1U1G - chains A and C of the 6 polymer chains in the assembly; structure by X-ray diffraction, 1.95 A resolution.

== Chain A (and C) ==
Name: Uridine phosphorylase
From: Escherichia coli
Notes: EC 2.4.2.3; chain C of this document is another copy of the same molecule, construct and numbering; everything in this record applies to it too
Reference sequence: P12758 (UDP_ECOLI); residues 2-253 here correspond to UniProt positions 1-252 (UniProt number = residue number - 1)
Chain sequence (256 residues; numbered -2 to 253; the number before each row is that of its first residue; numbers below 1 keep their minus sign (Gly-2 is residue -2)):
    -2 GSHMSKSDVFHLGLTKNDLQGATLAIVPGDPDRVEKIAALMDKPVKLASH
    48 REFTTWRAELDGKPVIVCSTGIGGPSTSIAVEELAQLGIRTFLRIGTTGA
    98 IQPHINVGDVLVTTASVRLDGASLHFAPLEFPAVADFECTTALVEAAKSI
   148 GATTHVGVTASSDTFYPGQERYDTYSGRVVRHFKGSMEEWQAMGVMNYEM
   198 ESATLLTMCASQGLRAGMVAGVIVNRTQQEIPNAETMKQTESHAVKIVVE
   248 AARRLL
Not modelled in the structure: -2 to 3, 226-230 (chain C: -2 to 3)
Differences from the reference sequence: cloning artifact (-2 to 1)
Ion coordination: K+: Glu49, Ile69, Ser73 (shared with 3 residues of chain B)
Residues lining bound ligands:
  - BBB (1-((2-hydroxyethoxy)methyl)-5-(3-(benzyloxy)benzyl)-6-hydroxypyrimidine-2,4(1h,3h)-dione), molecule 1: Phe7, His8, Arg48
  - BBB, molecule 2: Ile69, Thr94, Thr95, Gly96, Phe162, Gln166, Arg168, Tyr195, Glu196, Met197, Ile220, Val221, Met234

== Chain A / chain C interface ==
Contacting residue pairs (42; chain A residue first):
  Thr111(A) with Val131(C)
  Ala112(A) with Pro129(C), hydrophobic; Val131(C), hydrophobic
  Ser113(A) with Glu127(C); Pro129(C)
  Val114(A) with Glu127(C); Pro129(C)
  Arg115(A) with Glu127(C), hydrogen bond (backbone-backbone)
  Phe123(A) with Met190(C)
  Ala124(A) with Met190(C), hydrophobic
  Pro125(A) with Trp187(C), hydrophobic; Met190(C)
  Leu126(A) with Leu126(C); Glu127(C)
  Glu127(A) with Ser113(C); Val114(C); Arg115(C), hydrogen bond (backbone-backbone); Leu126(C); Trp187(C)
  Phe128(A) with Val114(C), hydrophobic; Val192(C), hydrophobic
  Pro129(A) with Ala112(C), hydrophobic; Ser113(C); Val114(C)
  Val131(A) with Ala112(C), hydrophobic; Val155(C), hydrophobic
  Phe134(A) with Thr138(C)
  Thr138(A) with Phe134(C)
  Val155(A) with Pro129(C), hydrophobic; Val131(C), hydrophobic
  Trp187(A) with Pro125(C), hydrophobic; Glu127(C)
  Ala189(A) with Ser208(C)
  Met190(A) with Phe123(C); Ala124(C), hydrophobic; Pro125(C); Ala207(C); Ser208(C)
  Val192(A) with Phe128(C), hydrophobic
  Ala207(A) with Met190(C)
  Ser208(A) with Ala189(C); Met190(C)
Also at the interface, not in a pair above, chain A (27 interface residues in all): Leu116, Thr137, Val141, Val153, His179
Also at the interface, not in a pair above, chain C (27 interface residues in all): Thr111, Leu116, Thr137, Val141, Val153, His179

== Overview ==
Chain A and chain C each contribute 27 residues to their interface; the contacts include 2 hydrogen bonds. The
hydrogen-bonded pair Arg115(A)-Glu127(C) is a backbone contact. Bound to chain A: compound BBB. The K+ site is
built by Glu49(A), Ile69(A) and Ser73(A).
Chain A and chain C are both Uridine phosphorylase (Escherichia coli); the structure, Structure of E. coli
uridine phosphorylase complexed to 5-(m-(benzyloxy)benzyl)barbituric acid (BBBA), was determined by X-ray
diffraction, deposited together with 1U1C, 1U1D, 1U1E and 1U1F.
